PDB entry 7U1I | X-ray diffraction, 3.10 A resolution | chains A and B of the 3 polymer chains in the assembly

Chain A:
Molecule: Vicilin
From: Pisum sativum
UniProt: Q702P1 (Q702P1_PEA); the author numbering skips numbers that UniProt does not, so the offset changes along the chain: 2-299 = UniProt 1-298; 303-413 = UniProt 299-409
Sequence (428 residues; each row starts with the number of its first residue; note: 3 numbers in that range are skipped by the numbering (no residue carries them; nothing is unmodelled there); numbers below 1 keep their minus sign (Met-17 is residue -17)):
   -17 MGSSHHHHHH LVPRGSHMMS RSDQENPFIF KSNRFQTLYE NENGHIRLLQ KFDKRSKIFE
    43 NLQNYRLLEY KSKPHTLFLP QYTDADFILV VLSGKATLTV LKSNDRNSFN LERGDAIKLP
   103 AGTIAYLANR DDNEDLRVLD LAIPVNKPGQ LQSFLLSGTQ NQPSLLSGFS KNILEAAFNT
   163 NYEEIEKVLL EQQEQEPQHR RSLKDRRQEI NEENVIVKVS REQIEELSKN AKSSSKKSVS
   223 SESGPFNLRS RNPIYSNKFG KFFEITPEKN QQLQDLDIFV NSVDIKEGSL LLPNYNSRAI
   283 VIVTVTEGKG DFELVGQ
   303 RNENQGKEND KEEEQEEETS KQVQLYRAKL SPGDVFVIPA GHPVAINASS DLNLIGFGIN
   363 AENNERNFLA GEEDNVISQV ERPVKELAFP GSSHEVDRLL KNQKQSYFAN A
Not modelled in the structure: -17 to 6, 175-195, 303-323
Differences from the reference sequence: expression tag (-17 to 1)
From the paper describing this entry:
  - contacts within the chain: Arg231-Ser264 (hydrogen bond), Ser264-Asp266

Chain B:
Molecule: Vicilin
From: Pisum sativum
UniProt: Q702P1 (Q702P1_PEA); the author numbering skips numbers that UniProt does not, so the offset changes along the chain: 2-300 = UniProt 1-299; 304-413 = UniProt 300-409
Sequence (428 residues; row label = number of the first residue in the row; note: 3 numbers in that range are skipped by the numbering (no residue carries them; nothing is unmodelled there); numbers below 1 keep their minus sign (Met-17 is residue -17)):
   -17 MGSSHHHHHH LVPRGSHMMS RSDQENPFIF KSNRFQTLYE NENGHIRLLQ KFDKRSKIFE
    43 NLQNYRLLEY KSKPHTLFLP QYTDADFILV VLSGKATLTV LKSNDRNSFN LERGDAIKLP
   103 AGTIAYLANR DDNEDLRVLD LAIPVNKPGQ LQSFLLSGTQ NQPSLLSGFS KNILEAAFNT
   163 NYEEIEKVLL EQQEQEPQHR RSLKDRRQEI NEENVIVKVS REQIEELSKN AKSSSKKSVS
   223 SESGPFNLRS RNPIYSNKFG KFFEITPEKN QQLQDLDIFV NSVDIKEGSL LLPNYNSRAI
   283 VIVTVTEGKG DFELVGQR
   304 NENQGKENDK EEEQEEETSK QVQLYRAKLS PGDVFVIPAG HPVAINASSD LNLIGFGINA
   364 ENNERNFLAG EEDNVISQVE RPVKELAFPG SSHEVDRLLK NQKQSYFANA
Not modelled in the structure: -17 to 6, 174-196, 219-220, 304-322
Differences from the reference sequence: expression tag (-17 to 1)

Interface between chain A and chain B:
Residue-residue contacts (123; chain A residue first):
  Leu61(A) with Leu389(B); Ala390(B)
  Pro62(A) with Val382(B), hydrophobic; Val386(B)
  Tyr64(A) with Tyr277(B); Gly343(B), hydrogen bond (side chain-backbone); Pro345(B)
  Asp66(A) with Ala342(B)
  Asp68(A) with Arg280(B), salt bridge
  Thr81(A) with Glu383(B), hydrogen bond
  Leu83(A) with Val378(B); Gln381(B); Val382(B), hydrophobic
  Lys84(A) with Glu367(B); Val378(B); Gln381(B)
  Ser85(A) with Asn369(B); Asp376(B), hydrogen bond; Asn377(B), hydrogen bond (backbone-backbone); Val378(B)
  Asn86(A) with Gln381(B), hydrogen bond (backbone-side chain)
  Asp87(A) with Gln381(B), hydrogen bond (backbone-side chain)
  Arg88(A) with Gln381(B), hydrogen bond (side chain-backbone); Glu383(B), salt bridge
  Ser90(A) with Glu383(B), hydrogen bond
  Ala103(A) with Ser279(B); Arg280(B)
  Gly104(A) with Tyr277(B), hydrogen bond (backbone-side chain); Ser279(B); Asn369(B)
  Ile106(A) with Tyr277(B); Val378(B), hydrophobic
  Tyr108(A) with Glu383(B), hydrogen bond; Val386(B), hydrophobic
  Val127(A) with Asn43(B), hydrogen bond (backbone-side chain); Arg280(B); Ala342(B), hydrophobic
  Asn128(A) with Ile40(B); Asn43(B), hydrogen bond (backbone-side chain); Ile282(B); Pro341(B); Ala342(B), hydrogen bond (side chain-backbone)
  Lys129(A) with Lys39(B); Ile40(B); Glu42(B); Asn43(B)
  Pro130(A) with Glu42(B); Asn43(B)
  Gln134(A) with Gln299(B); His344(B)
  Ser135(A) with Gln299(B)
  Phe136(A) with Val297(B); Gly343(B); His344(B)
  Leu138(A) with Ile379(B), hydrophobic; Val382(B), hydrophobic; Phe391(B)
  Ser139(A) with Ala390(B)
  Asn143(A) with Lys323(B)
  Gln144(A) with Lys323(B); Gln324(B)
  Pro145(A) with Val325(B)
  Ser146(A) with Val325(B)
  Leu147(A) with Val297(B); Val325(B), hydrophobic; Leu371(B), hydrophobic
  Gly150(A) with Val297(B); Leu327(B)
  Phe151(A) with Pro275(B), hydrophobic; Glu295(B); Val297(B); Leu327(B), hydrophobic; Pro345(B), hydrophobic; Val346(B); Ala347(B)
  Ser152(A) with Glu295(B), hydrogen bond; Arg329(B)
  Ile155(A) with Leu272(B), hydrophobic; Glu295(B); Ala347(B), hydrophobic; Asn349(B)
  Ala158(A) with Leu272(B), hydrophobic; Gln405(B), hydrogen bond (backbone-side chain); Asn412(B); Ala413(B), hydrophobic
  Ala159(A) with Leu272(B); Leu274(B); Pro275(B); Ala372(B); Gln405(B), hydrogen bond (backbone-side chain)
  Phe160(A) with Leu371(B); Ala372(B), hydrophobic; Leu401(B); Asn404(B); Gln405(B), hydrogen bond (backbone-backbone)
  Asn161(A) with Asn404(B), hydrogen bond (side chain-backbone); Gln405(B)
  Thr162(A) with Leu401(B); Asn404(B), hydrogen bond
  Glu166(A) with Leu401(B)
  Ile167(A) with Leu401(B), hydrophobic
  Lys169(A) with Pro392(B); Gly393(B)
  Val170(A) with Phe391(B); Pro392(B); Gly393(B), hydrogen bond (backbone-backbone); Glu397(B); Val398(B), hydrophobic; Leu401(B), hydrophobic
  Leu171(A) with Phe391(B), hydrophobic; Pro392(B); Leu401(B), hydrophobic
  Leu172(A) with Pro392(B)
  Glu173(A) with Pro392(B)
  Gln174(A) with Pro392(B)
  Val199(A) with Leu389(B), hydrophobic
  Val201(A) with Leu389(B), hydrophobic
  Gln205(A) with Pro385(B); Leu389(B)
  Glu208(A) with Pro385(B)
  Leu209(A) with Glu383(B); Pro385(B), hydrophobic
  Asp257(A) with Asn365(B), hydrogen bond
Also at the interface, not in a pair above, chain A (59 interface residues in all): Leu59, Pro102, Gly140, Leu148, Glu168
Also at the interface, not in a pair above, chain B (55 interface residues in all): Arg368, Leu402

In short:
59 residues of chain A face 55 of chain B across their interface; the contacts include 21 hydrogen bonds and 2
salt bridges. Polar pairs include Asp68(A)-Arg280(B), Arg88(A)-Glu383(B) and Tyr64(A)-Gly343(B). From the
paper: contacts within the chain involving Arg231(A), Ser264(A) and Asp266(A).
Chain A and chain B are both Vicilin (Pisum sativum); the structure, Crystal structure of Pisum sativum
vicilin, was determined by X-ray diffraction (same publication as 7U1J and 7U1H).
